3F7B - chain A; structure by X-ray diffraction, 2.05 A resolution.

== Chain A ==
Molecule: Carbonic anhydrase 4
Organism: Homo sapiens
Notes: EC 4.2.1.1; fragment: Soluble Domain
Reference sequence: P22748 (CAH4_HUMAN); the construct lacks a stretch of the UniProt sequence and is renumbered around it, so the offset changes along the chain: 1-11 = UniProt 19-29; 12-16 = UniProt 38-42; 20-50 = UniProt 43-73; 51-72 = UniProt 75-96; 6 more segments
Amino-acid sequence (266 residues; each row starts with the number of its first residue; note: 8 numbers in that range are skipped by the numbering (no residue carries them; nothing is unmodelled there); a row labelled like 11A-11H holds insertion residues (11A, then the next letters in order)):
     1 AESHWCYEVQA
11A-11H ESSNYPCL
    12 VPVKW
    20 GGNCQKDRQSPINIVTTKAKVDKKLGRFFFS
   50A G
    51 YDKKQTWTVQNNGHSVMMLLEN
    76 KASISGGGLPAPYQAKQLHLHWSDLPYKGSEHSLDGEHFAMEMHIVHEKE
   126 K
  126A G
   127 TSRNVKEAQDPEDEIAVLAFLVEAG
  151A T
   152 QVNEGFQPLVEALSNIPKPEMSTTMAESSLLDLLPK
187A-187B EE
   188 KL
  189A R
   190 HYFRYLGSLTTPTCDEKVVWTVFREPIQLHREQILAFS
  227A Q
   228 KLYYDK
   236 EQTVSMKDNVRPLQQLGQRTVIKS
Disordered / not traced: 1, 129-136
Disulfides: Cys-6/Cys-11G, Cys-23/Cys-203
Bound ions: Zn2+: His-94, His-96, His-119 (together with AG5)
Ligand contacts: AG5 (N-(2-phenylethyl)-2-(phenylsulfanyl)-5-sulfamoylpyridine-3-carboxamide): Trp-5, Tyr-7, Asn-62, His-64, Ser-65, Met-67, Lys-91, Gln-92, His-94, His-96, Glu-106, His-119, Val-121, Ile-141, Val-143, Ser-197, Leu-198, Thr-199, Thr-200, Trp-209

== In short ==
Bound to chain A: compound AG5. The Zn2+ site is built by His-94, His-96 and His-119.
Chain A is Carbonic anhydrase 4 (Homo sapiens); the structure, Crystal Structure of soluble domain of CA4 in
complex with small molecule, was determined by X-ray diffraction (same publication as 3FW3 and 3F7U).
